8H0P - chains B and G of the 6 polymer chains in the assembly; structure by electron microscopy, 3.15 A resolution.

[Chain B]
Name: Guanine nucleotide-binding protein G(I)/G(S)/G(T) subunit beta-1
From: Homo sapiens
Reference sequence: P62873 (GBB1_HUMAN); residues 7-345 here correspond to UniProt positions 2-340 (UniProt number = residue number - 5)
Chain sequence (343 residues; row label = number of the first residue in the row):
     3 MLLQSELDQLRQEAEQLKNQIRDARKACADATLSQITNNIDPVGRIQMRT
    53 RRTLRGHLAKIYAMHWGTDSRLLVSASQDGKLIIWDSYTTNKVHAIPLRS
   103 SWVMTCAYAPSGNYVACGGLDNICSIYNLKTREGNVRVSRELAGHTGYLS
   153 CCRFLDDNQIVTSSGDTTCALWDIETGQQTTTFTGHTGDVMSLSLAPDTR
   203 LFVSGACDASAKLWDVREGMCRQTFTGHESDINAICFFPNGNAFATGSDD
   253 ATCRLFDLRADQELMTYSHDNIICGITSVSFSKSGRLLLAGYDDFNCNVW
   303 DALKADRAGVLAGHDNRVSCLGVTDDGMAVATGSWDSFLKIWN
Disordered / not traced: 3-7
Differences from the reference sequence: expression tag (3-6)
Swiss-Prot annotation at these positions:
  - modified residue: Ser7 (N-acetylserine), His271 (Phosphohistidine)

[Chain G]
Name: Guanine nucleotide-binding protein G(I)/G(S)/G(O) subunit gamma-2
From: Homo sapiens
Reference sequence: P59768 (GBG2_HUMAN); residues 0-70 here correspond to UniProt positions 1-71 (UniProt number = residue number + 1)
Chain sequence (71 residues; row label = number of the first residue in the row; numbering starts at 0):
     0 MASNNTASIAQARKLVEQLKMEANIDRIKVSKAAADLMAYCEAHAKEDPL
    50 LTPVPASENPFREKKFFCAIL
Disordered / not traced: 0-4, 59-70
Swiss-Prot annotation at these positions:
  - modified residue: Ala1 (N-acetylalanine), Cys67 (Cysteine methyl ester)
  - lipidation: Cys67 (S-geranylgeranyl cysteine)

[Chain B / chain G interface]
Residue-residue contacts (72; chain B residue first):
  Glu8(B) with Ile8(G)
  Leu9(B) with Ser7(G); Ile8(G), hydrophobic
  Leu12(B) with Ile8(G); Ala11(G), hydrophobic; Arg12(G); Val15(G)
  Arg13(B) with Gln10(G); Ala11(G)
  Glu15(B) with Val15(G); Lys19(G), salt bridge
  Ala16(B) with Leu18(G)
  Leu19(B) with Val15(G); Leu18(G), hydrophobic; Lys19(G)
  Lys20(B) with Leu14(G); Leu18(G)
  Ile23(B) with Leu18(G), hydrophobic; Ala22(G), hydrophobic
  Ala26(B) with Arg26(G)
  Arg27(B) with Glu21(G), salt bridge
  Ala29(B) with Lys28(G)
  Cys30(B) with Lys28(G); Val29(G)
  Ala31(B) with Val29(G), hydrophobic
  Asp32(B) with Val29(G)
  Ala33(B) with Val29(G)
  Leu35(B) with Ala33(G), hydrophobic
  Ile42(B) with Glu41(G)
  Val45(B) with Leu50(G), hydrophobic
  Arg53(B) with Asn58(G)
  Cys223(B) with Gln17(G)
  Arg224(B) with Glu21(G); Ile24(G)
  Gln225(B) with Glu21(G); Ile24(G)
  Thr226(B) with Glu21(G), hydrogen bond (backbone-side chain)
  Pro241(B) with Tyr39(G)
  Asn242(B) with Leu36(G); Tyr39(G)
  Asn244(B) with Asp35(G)
  Asp259(B) with Ala32(G)
  Arg261(B) with Asp25(G); Arg26(G); Ile27(G), hydrogen bond (backbone-backbone); Lys31(G); Asp35(G), salt bridge
  Ala262(B) with Arg26(G); Ile27(G)
  Asp263(B) with Glu21(G); Ile24(G); Arg26(G)
  Gln264(B) with Val29(G)
  Leu266(B) with Val29(G), hydrophobic; Leu36(G), hydrophobic
  Ser284(B) with Asp47(G); Leu49(G)
  Lys285(B) with Glu46(G); Asp47(G), hydrogen bond (backbone-side chain)
  Ser286(B) with Cys40(G); His43(G); Asp47(G), hydrogen bond (backbone-side chain)
  Arg288(B) with Cys40(G); Leu50(G)
  Leu289(B) with Leu49(G)
  Val325(B) with Leu49(G), hydrophobic
  Asp328(B) with Pro48(G)
  Gly329(B) with Pro48(G); Leu49(G)
  Met330(B) with Glu57(G)
  Val332(B) with Leu49(G), hydrophobic
  Asn345(B) with Asn58(G)
Interface residues without a listed pair, chain B (50 interface residues in all): Ile38, Met222, Phe240, Ala245, Gly287, Leu305
Interface residues without a listed pair, chain G (37 interface residues in all): Ser30, Met37, Ala44

[In short]
The interface between chain B and chain G involves 50 residues on one side and 37 on the other, with 4
hydrogen bonds and 3 salt bridges. Polar pairs include Glu15(B)-Lys19(G), Arg27(B)-Glu21(G) and
Arg261(B)-Asp35(G).
Here chain B is Guanine nucleotide-binding protein G(I)/G(S)/G(T) subunit beta-1 and chain G is Guanine
nucleotide-binding protein G(I)/G(S)/G(O) subunit gamma-2, both from Homo sapiens. Entry 8H0P (Structure of
the NMB30-NMBR and Gq complex) was determined by electron microscopy together with 8H0Q from the same study.
